Entry 5L5F (X-ray diffraction, 2.50 A resolution); this record covers chains Q and R of the 28 polymer chains in the assembly.

[Chain Q]
Name: Proteasome subunit alpha type-4
From: Saccharomyces cerevisiae (strain ATCC 204508 / S288c)
Notes: EC 3.4.25.1
UniProtKB: P40303 (PSA4_YEAST); residues -1 to 252 here correspond to UniProt positions 1-254 (UniProt number = residue number + 2)
Sequence (254 residues; numbered -1 to 252; the number before each row is that of its first residue; numbers below 1 keep their minus sign (Met-1 is residue -1)):
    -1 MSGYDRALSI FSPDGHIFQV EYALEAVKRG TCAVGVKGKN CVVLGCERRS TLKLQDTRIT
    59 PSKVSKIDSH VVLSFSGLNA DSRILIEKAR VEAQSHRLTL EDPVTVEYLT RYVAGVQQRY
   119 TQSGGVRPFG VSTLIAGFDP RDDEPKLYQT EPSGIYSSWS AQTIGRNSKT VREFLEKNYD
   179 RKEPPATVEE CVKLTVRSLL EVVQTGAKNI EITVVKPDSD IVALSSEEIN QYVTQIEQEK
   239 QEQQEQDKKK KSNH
Disordered / not traced: -1 to 0, 241-252
UniProt features mapped onto this chain:
  - modified residue: Thr58 (Phosphothreonine)

[Chain R]
Name: Proteasome subunit alpha type-5
From: Saccharomyces cerevisiae (strain ATCC 204508 / S288c)
Notes: EC 3.4.25.1
UniProtKB: P32379 (PSA5_YEAST); residues -7 to 252 here correspond to UniProt positions 1-260 (UniProt number = residue number + 8)
Sequence (260 residues; row label = number of the first residue in the row; numbers below 1 keep their minus sign (Met-7 is residue -7)):
    -7 MFLTRSEYDR GVSTFSPEGR LFQVEYSLEA IKLGSTAIGI ATKEGVVLGV EKRATSPLLE
    53 SDSIEKIVEI DRHIGCAMSG LTADARSMIE HARTAAVTHN LYYDEDINVE SLTQSVCDLA
   113 LRFGEGASGE ERLMSRPFGV ALLIAGHDAD DGYQLFHAEP SGTFYRYNAK AIGSGSEGAQ
   173 AELLNEWHSS LTLKEAELLV LKILKQVMEE KLDENNAQLS CITKQDGFKI YDNEKTAELI
   233 KELKEKEAAE SPEEADVEMS
Disordered / not traced: -7 to 0, 118-124, 243-252

[Chain Q / chain R interface]
Residue-residue contacts (64; chain Q residue first):
  Asp3(Q) with Glu117(R)
  Arg4(Q) with Glu117(R)
  Ala5(Q) with Val4(R), hydrophobic; Glu117(R), hydrogen bond (backbone-side chain); Ser127(R)
  Ser7(Q) with Ser127(R); Arg128(R)
  Ile8(Q) with Gln15(R)
  Phe9(Q) with Gln15(R); Tyr18(R), hydrophobic; Ser19(R); Ala22(R), hydrophobic; Leu73(R), hydrophobic; Arg128(R); Pro129(R); Gly131(R)
  Ser10(Q) with Tyr18(R)
  Pro11(Q) with Tyr18(R), hydrophobic; Glu21(R)
  Asp12(Q) with Glu21(R)
  Gly13(Q) with Tyr18(R); Glu21(R); Ala22(R)
  His14(Q) with Leu25(R)
  Ile15(Q) with Leu73(R), hydrophobic; Arg128(R)
  Lys35(Q) with Glu52(R), salt bridge
  Gln116(Q) with Ala75(R); Asp76(R); Arg128(R)
  Thr119(Q) with Arg128(R), hydrogen bond (backbone-side chain)
  Gln120(Q) with Met126(R); Ser127(R), hydrogen bond (backbone-backbone); Arg128(R); Pro129(R); Phe130(R)
  Ser121(Q) with Ser127(R)
  Gly122(Q) with Ser127(R)
  Ser151(Q) with Ala75(R)
  Gly152(Q) with Ala75(R)
  Ile153(Q) with Thr74(R); Ala75(R)
  Ser155(Q) with Leu51(R); Ser55(R)
  Ser156(Q) with Leu51(R); Glu52(R), hydrogen bond (backbone-backbone); Ser55(R), hydrogen bond (backbone-side chain)
  Trp157(Q) with Thr47(R); Ser48(R); Leu50(R); Leu51(R); Glu52(R)
  Ser158(Q) with Leu50(R), hydrogen bond (backbone-backbone); Glu52(R), hydrogen bond
  Ala159(Q) with Leu50(R)
  Leu173(Q) with Leu50(R), hydrophobic
  Glu174(Q) with Ser48(R), hydrogen bond; Pro49(R); Leu50(R)
  Tyr177(Q) with Leu50(R), hydrophobic
  Arg179(Q) with Pro49(R), hydrogen bond (side chain-backbone); Leu50(R); Leu51(R), hydrogen bond (side chain-backbone); Glu52(R)
Interface residues without a listed pair, chain Q (31 interface residues in all): Arg170
Interface residues without a listed pair, chain R (27 interface residues in all): Asp1, Ser53

[Summary]
Chain Q and chain R form an interface of 31 and 27 residues respectively; the contacts include 10 hydrogen
bonds and 1 salt bridge. Polar pairs include Lys35(Q)-Glu52(R), Ala5(Q)-Glu117(R) and Thr119(Q)-Arg128(R).
Here chain Q is Proteasome subunit alpha type-4 and chain R is Proteasome subunit alpha type-5, both from
Saccharomyces cerevisiae (strain ATCC 204508 / S288c). Entry 5L5F (Yeast 20S proteasome with human beta5i
(1-138) and human beta6 (97-111; 118-133) in complex with bortezomib) was determined by X-ray diffraction
together with 5L52, 5L54, 5L55, 5L5A, 5L5B, 5L5D and 30 further entries from the same study.
